Entry 8DY7 (electron microscopy, 3.18 A resolution); this record covers chains D and O of the 11 polymer chains in the assembly.

[Chain D]
Name: DNA-directed RNA polymerase subunit beta'
Source organism: Streptomyces venezuelae
Notes: EC 2.7.7.6
UniProtKB: F2RIS6 (F2RIS6_STRVP); numbering as in UniProt (aligned over 2-1299)
Amino-acid sequence (1298 residues; each row starts with the number of its first residue):
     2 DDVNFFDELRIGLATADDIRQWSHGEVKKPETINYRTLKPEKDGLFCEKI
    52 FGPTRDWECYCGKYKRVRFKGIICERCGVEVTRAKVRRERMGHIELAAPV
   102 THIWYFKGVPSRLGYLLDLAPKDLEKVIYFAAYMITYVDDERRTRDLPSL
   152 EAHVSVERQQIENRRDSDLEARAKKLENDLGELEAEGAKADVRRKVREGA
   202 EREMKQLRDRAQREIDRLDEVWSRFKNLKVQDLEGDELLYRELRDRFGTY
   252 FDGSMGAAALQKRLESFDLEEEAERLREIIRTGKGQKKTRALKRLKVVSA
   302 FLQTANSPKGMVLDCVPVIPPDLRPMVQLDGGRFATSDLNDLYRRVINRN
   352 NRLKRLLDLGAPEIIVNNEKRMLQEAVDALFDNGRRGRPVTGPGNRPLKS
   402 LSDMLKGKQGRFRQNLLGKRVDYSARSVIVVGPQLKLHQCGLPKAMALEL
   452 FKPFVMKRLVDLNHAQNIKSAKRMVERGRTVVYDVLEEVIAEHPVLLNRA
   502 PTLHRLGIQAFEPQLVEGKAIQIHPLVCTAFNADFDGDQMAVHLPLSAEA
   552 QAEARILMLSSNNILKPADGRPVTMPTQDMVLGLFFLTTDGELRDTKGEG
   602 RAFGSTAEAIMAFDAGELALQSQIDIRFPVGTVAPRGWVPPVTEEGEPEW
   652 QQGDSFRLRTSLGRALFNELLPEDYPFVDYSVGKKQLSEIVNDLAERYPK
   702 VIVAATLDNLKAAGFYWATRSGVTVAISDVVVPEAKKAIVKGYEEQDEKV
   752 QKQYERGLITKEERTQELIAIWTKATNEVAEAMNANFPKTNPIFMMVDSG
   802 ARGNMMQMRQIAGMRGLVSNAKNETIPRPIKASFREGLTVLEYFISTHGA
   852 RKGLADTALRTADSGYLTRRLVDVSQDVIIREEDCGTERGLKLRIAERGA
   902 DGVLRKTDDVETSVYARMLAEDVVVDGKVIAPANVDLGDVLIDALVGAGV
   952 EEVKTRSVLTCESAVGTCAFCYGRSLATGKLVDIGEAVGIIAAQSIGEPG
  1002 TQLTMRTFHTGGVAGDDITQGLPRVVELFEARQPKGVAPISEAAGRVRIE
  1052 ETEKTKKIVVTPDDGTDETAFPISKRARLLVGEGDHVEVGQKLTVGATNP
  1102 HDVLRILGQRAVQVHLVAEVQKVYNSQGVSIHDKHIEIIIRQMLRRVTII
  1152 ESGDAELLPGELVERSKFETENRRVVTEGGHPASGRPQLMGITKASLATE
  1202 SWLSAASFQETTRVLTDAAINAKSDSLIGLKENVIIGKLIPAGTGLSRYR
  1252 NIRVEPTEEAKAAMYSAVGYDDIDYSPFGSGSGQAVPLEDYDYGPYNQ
Disordered / not traced: 1007-1017, 1266-1299
Construct notes: conflict Asp-2 (Leu in F2RIS6)
Bound ions: Zn2+ site 1: Cys-60, Cys-62, Cys-75, Cys-78; Mg2+ near Asp-537 (its only coordinating residue here); Zn2+ site 2: Cys-886, Cys-962, Cys-969, Cys-972

[Chain O]
Molecule: 100-nt DNA strand
Sequence (100 nucleotides; each row starts with the number of its first residue):
     1 GTGATATCAGCCAGATCGTGCGACACACCGGGCCAATTGGCCGATGCCGT
    51 CCCGCGAACCCCTCTACCGTGTGAGGCGTGAGCAGCAGCGGCCTCATCTA
Disordered / not traced: 1-10, 73-78, 95-100

[Chain D / chain O interface]
Contacting residue pairs (4; chain D residue first):
  Tyr-36(D) / DC60(O)  hydrogen bond to the phosphate
  Lys-294(D) / DG85(O)  salt bridge to the phosphate
  Arg-1033(D) / DG82(O)  phosphate contact
  Arg-1033(D) / DC83(O)  salt bridge to the phosphate
Also at the interface, not in a pair above, chain D (8 interface residues in all): Arg-37, Val-110, Tyr-116, Lys-123, Lys-1036
Also at the interface, not in a pair above, chain O (7 interface residues in all): DC59, DC86, DA87

[Summary]
8 residues of chain D face 7 of chain O across their interface; the contacts include 1 hydrogen bond and 2
salt bridges. Polar pairs include Tyr-36(D)/DC60(O), Lys-294(D)/DG85(O) and Arg-1033(D)/DC83(O). Cys-60(D),
Cys-62(D), Cys-75(D) and Cys-78(D) form the Zn2+ site 1.
Here chain D is DNA-directed RNA polymerase subunit beta' (Streptomyces venezuelae) and chain O is a 100-nt
DNA strand. Entry 8DY7 (Streptomyces venezuelae RNAP transcription open promoter complex with WhiA and WhiB
transcription factors) was determined by electron microscopy, deposited together with 8DY9.
